PDB entry 5FEL | X-ray diffraction, 1.80 A resolution | chain A

[Chain A]
Molecule: Lysozyme C
Source organism: Gallus gallus
Notes: EC 3.2.1.17
UniProtKB: P00698 (LYSC_CHICK); residues 1-129 here correspond to UniProt positions 19-147 (UniProt number = residue number + 18)
Chain sequence (129 residues; row label = number of the first residue in the row):
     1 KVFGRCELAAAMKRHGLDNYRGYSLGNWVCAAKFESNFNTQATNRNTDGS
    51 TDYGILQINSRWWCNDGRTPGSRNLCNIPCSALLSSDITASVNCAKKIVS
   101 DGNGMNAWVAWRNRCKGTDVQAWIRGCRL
Disulfides: Cys-6/Cys-127, Cys-30/Cys-115, Cys-64/Cys-80, Cys-76/Cys-94
Metal / ion sites: Na+ site 1: Tyr-53, Ser-91; Na+ site 2: Ser-60, Cys-64, Ser-72, Arg-73
Swiss-Prot annotation at these positions:
  - active site: Glu-35, Asp-52
  - binding site (substrate): Asp-101

[Overview]
Tyr-53 and Ser-91 form the Na+ site 1. The Na+ site 2 is built by Ser-60, Cys-64, Ser-72 and Arg-73. Curated
annotation (UniProt) lists active-site residues Glu-35 and Asp-52 and substrate-binding residue Asp-101.
Chain A is Lysozyme C (Gallus gallus); the structure, Hen egg lysozyme at room temperature solved from dataset
acquired by oscillation method, was determined by X-ray diffraction together with 5FDJ and 5FEK from the same
study.
